Entry 4P2Q (X-ray diffraction, 3.30 A resolution); this record covers chains B and C of the 5 polymer chains in the assembly.

[Chain B]
Protein: MHC class II E-beta-k
Source organism: Mus musculus
UniProt: Q31163 (Q31163_MOUSE); residues 3-198 here correspond to UniProt positions 29-224 (UniProt number = residue number + 26)
Sequence (212 residues; numbered -3 to 208; the number before each row is that of its first residue; numbers below 1 keep their minus sign (Gly-3 is residue -3)):
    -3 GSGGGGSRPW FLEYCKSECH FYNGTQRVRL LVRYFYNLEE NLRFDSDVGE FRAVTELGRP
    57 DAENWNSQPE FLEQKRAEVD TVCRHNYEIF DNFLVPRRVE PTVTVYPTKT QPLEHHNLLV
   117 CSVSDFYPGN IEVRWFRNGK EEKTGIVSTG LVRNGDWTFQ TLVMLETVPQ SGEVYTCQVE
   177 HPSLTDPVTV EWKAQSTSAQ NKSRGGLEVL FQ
Unresolved in the structure: -3 to 2, 104-113, 165-170, 190-208
Construct notes: expression tag (-3 to 2, 199-208)
Cystine bridges: Cys15-Cys79, Cys117-Cys173
Glycans and other covalent adducts: N-acetylglucosamine (NAG) linked to Asn19

[Chain C]
Protein: 5c2 peptide
Source organism: synthetic construct
Sequence (14 residues; each row starts with the number of its first residue; note: 1 number in that range is skipped by the numbering (no residue carries it; nothing is unmodelled there); numbers below 1 keep their minus sign (Ala-3 is residue -3)):
    -3 ADG
     1 LAYFRSSFKG G

[Interface between chain B and chain C]
Pairs across the interface (18; chain B residue first):
  Glu9(B) with Lys9(C), salt bridge
  Ser13(B) with Phe4(C)
  Cys15(B) with Phe4(C), hydrophobic
  Leu26(B) with Phe4(C), hydrophobic
  Asp57(B) with Lys9(C), salt bridge
  Asn60(B) with Gly11(C)
  Trp61(B) with Ser7(C), hydrogen bond; Lys9(C)
  Glu74(B) with Phe4(C)
  Val78(B) with Phe4(C), hydrophobic
  His81(B) with Gly-1(C), hydrogen bond (side chain-backbone); Ala2(C)
  Asn82(B) with Leu1(C); Ala2(C), hydrogen bond (side chain-backbone)
  Ile85(B) with Asp-2(C); Gly-1(C); Leu1(C), hydrophobic
  Phe86(B) with Leu1(C), hydrophobic
Other interface residues (no listed pair), chain B (19 interface residues in all): Tyr30, Asn37, Phe67, Lys71, Thr77, Cys79
Other interface residues (no listed pair), chain C (11 interface residues in all): Tyr3, Phe8, Gly10

[Overview]
The interface between chain B and chain C involves 19 residues on one side and 11 on the other, with 3
hydrogen bonds and 2 salt bridges. Polar contacts include Glu9(B)-Lys9(C), Asp57(B)-Lys9(C) and
Trp61(B)-Ser7(C). Covalently linked N-acetylglucosamine: at Asn19(B).
Here chain B is MHC class II E-beta-k (Mus musculus) and chain C is 5c2 peptide (synthetic construct). Entry
4P2Q (Crystal structure of the 5cc7 TCR in complex with 5c2/I-Ek) was determined by X-ray diffraction,
deposited together with 4P2O and 4P2R.
